2Z4S - chain A; structure by X-ray diffraction, 3.00 A resolution.

== Chain A ==
Name: Chromosomal replication initiator protein dnaA
Organism: Thermotoga maritima
UniProtKB: P46798 (DNAA_THEMA); residues 1-440 here = UniProt positions 1-440
Sequence (440 residues; row label = number of the first residue in the row):
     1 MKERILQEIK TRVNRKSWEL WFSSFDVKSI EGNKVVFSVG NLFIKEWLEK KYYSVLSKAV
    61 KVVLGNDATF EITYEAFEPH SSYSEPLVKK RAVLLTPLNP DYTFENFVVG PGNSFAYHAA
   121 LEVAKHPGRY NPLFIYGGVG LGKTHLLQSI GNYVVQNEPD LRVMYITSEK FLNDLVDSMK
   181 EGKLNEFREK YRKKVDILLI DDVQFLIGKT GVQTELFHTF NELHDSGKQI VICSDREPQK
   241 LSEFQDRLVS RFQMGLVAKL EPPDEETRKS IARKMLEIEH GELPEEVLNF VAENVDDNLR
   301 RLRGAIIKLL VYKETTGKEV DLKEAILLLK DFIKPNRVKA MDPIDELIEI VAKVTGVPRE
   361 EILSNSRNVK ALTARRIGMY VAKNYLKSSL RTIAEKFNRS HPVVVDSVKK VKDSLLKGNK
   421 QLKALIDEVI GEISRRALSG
Unresolved in the structure: 1-95, 336-440
Metal / ion sites: Mg2+: Thr-144 (together with ADP)
Small-molecule neighbours: ADP (adenosine-5'-diphosphate): Tyr-102, Asn-106, Phe-107, Val-108, Asn-113, Gly-138, Val-139, Gly-140, Leu-141, Gly-142, Lys-143, Thr-144, His-145, Ile-271, Met-275, Leu-299, Arg-300
Swiss-Prot annotation at these positions:
  - region: Thr-69 to Thr-96 (Domain II)
  - binding site (ADP): Val-108, Asn-113, Gly-140, Leu-141, Gly-142, Lys-143, Thr-144, His-145, Arg-300
  - binding site (ATP): Gly-140, Gly-142, Lys-143, Thr-144
  - binding site (Mg(2+)): Thr-144
  - mutagenesis: Val-176 (V176A: Severe inhibition of oriC unwinding, ATP- and DNA-binding are wild-type), Met-179 (M179A: Severe inhibition of oriC unwinding, ATP- and DNA-binding are wild-type), Lys-180 (K180A: Severe inhibition of oriC unwinding, ATP- and DNA-binding are wild-type), Lys-209 (K209A: Severe inhibition of oriC unwinding, ATP- and DNA-binding are wild-type)

== In short ==
Ligands of chain A: ADP. Curated annotation (UniProt) lists 9 ADP-binding residues, 4 ATP-binding residues,
Mg2+-binding residue Thr-144 and 4 mutagenesis sites.
Chain A is Chromosomal replication initiator protein dnaA (Thermotoga maritima); the structure, Crystal
structure of domain III from the Thermotoga maritima replication initiation protein DnaA, was determined by
X-ray diffraction (same publication as 2Z4R).
